Entry 1JLR (X-ray diffraction, 2.45 A resolution); this record covers chains A and C of the 4 polymer chains in the assembly.

Chain A (and C):
Name: Uracil Phosphoribosyltransferase
Organism: Toxoplasma gondii
Notes: EC 2.4.2.9; chain C of this document is another copy of the same molecule, construct and numbering; everything in this record applies to it too
Reference sequence: Q26998 (UPP_TOXGO); residue numbers follow UniProt; this construct covers 2-244
Amino-acid sequence (243 residues; numbered 2 to 244; the number before each row is that of its first residue):
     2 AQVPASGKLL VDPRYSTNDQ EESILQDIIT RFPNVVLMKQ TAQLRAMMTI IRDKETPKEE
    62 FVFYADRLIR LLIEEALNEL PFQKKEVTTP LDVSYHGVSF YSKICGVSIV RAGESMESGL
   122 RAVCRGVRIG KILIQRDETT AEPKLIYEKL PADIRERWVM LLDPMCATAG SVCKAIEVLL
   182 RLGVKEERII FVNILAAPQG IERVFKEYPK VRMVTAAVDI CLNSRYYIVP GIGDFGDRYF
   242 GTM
Not modelled in the structure: 2-9
Construct notes: conflict Q84 (Glu in Q26998), E157 (Asp in Q26998); engineered mutation V128 (Cys in Q26998)
Residues lining bound ligands:
  - GTP (guanosine-5'-triphosphate), molecule 1: Q44, Y65, R68
  - GTP, molecule 2: L78, L81, F101, S103, K104, I105, V124, C125, R129, R158
Curated features (UniProtKB/Swiss-Prot):
  - binding site (GTP): K59, R68, Y102 to I105, R129, R158
  - binding site (5-phospho-alpha-D-ribose 1-diphosphate): R112, R137, D164 to S172, D235
  - binding site (uracil): I229, G234 to F236
  - mutagenesis: K59 (K59A: GTP-induced enzymatic activation is reduced 4-fold), R68 (R68A: GTP-induced enzymatic activation is reduced 2-fold), K150 (K150A: GTP-induced enzymatic activation is reduced 4-fold), D235 (D235A/N: No enzymatic activity)
What the authors report for this chain:
  - binding site for GTP: K59, Y65, R68, L78, F101, K104, I105, C125, R129, R158
  - specificity-determining residues: R68
  - mutagenesis - K59A, K150A: abolished catalytic activity on GTP
  - mutagenesis - R68A: decreased catalytic activity on GTP
  - catalytic residues: D235 (proposed by the authors, not directly observed)
  - mutagenesis - D235A, D235N: abolished catalytic activity

Chain A / chain C interface:
Residue-residue contacts (125):
  R15(A) - L81(C)
  R15(A) - F83(C)
  R15(A) - K85(C)
  Y16(A) - K85(C)
  Y16(A) - V99(C)  hydrophobic
  S17(A) - K85(C)
  S17(A) - H97(C)
  N19(A) - Y96(C)
  N19(A) - H97(C)  hydrogen bond (side chain-backbone)
  T42(A) - N79(C)
  A43(A) - N79(C)
  A43(A) - F83(C)  hydrophobic
  A43(A) - V99(C)
  Q44(A) - E75(C)
  Q44(A) - L78(C)  hydrogen bond (side chain-backbone)
  Q44(A) - N79(C)
  Q44(A) - F83(C)
  Q44(A) - F101(C)
  R46(A) - Y96(C)  hydrogen bond
  R46(A) - H97(C)  hydrogen bond (side chain-backbone)
  R46(A) - G98(C)
  R46(A) - V99(C)
  A47(A) - V99(C)
  A47(A) - F101(C)  hydrophobic
  M49(A) - Y96(C)
  T50(A) - V88(C)
  T50(A) - Y96(C)
  T50(A) - G98(C)
  T50(A) - V99(C)  hydrogen bond (side chain-backbone)
  I51(A) - F101(C)  hydrophobic
  R53(A) - T89(C)
  R53(A) - T90(C)  hydrogen bond (backbone-side chain)
  R53(A) - P91(C)
  R53(A) - Y96(C)
  D54(A) - V88(C)
  D54(A) - T89(C)
  K55(A) - T89(C)  hydrogen bond (backbone-backbone)
  K55(A) - T90(C)
  K55(A) - P91(C)
  K55(A) - D93(C)  salt bridge
  E61(A) - R126(C)  salt bridge
  F64(A) - A123(C)
  F64(A) - V124(C)
  F64(A) - R126(C)
  Y65(A) - F101(C)  hydrophobic
  Y65(A) - R126(C)
  R68(A) - E75(C)  salt bridge
  R68(A) - L78(C)
  R68(A) - V124(C)  hydrogen bond (side chain-backbone)
  R71(A) - R71(C)
  L72(A) - E75(C)
  E75(A) - Q44(C)
  E75(A) - M48(C)
  E75(A) - R68(C)  salt bridge
  E75(A) - L72(C)
  L78(A) - Q44(C)  hydrogen bond (backbone-side chain)
  L78(A) - R68(C)
  N79(A) - R15(C)  hydrogen bond (backbone-side chain)
  N79(A) - T42(C)
  N79(A) - A43(C)
  N79(A) - Q44(C)
  L81(A) - R15(C)  hydrogen bond (backbone-side chain)
  F83(A) - R15(C)
  F83(A) - A43(C)  hydrophobic
  F83(A) - Q44(C)
  K85(A) - R15(C)
  K85(A) - S17(C)
  V88(A) - T50(C)
  V88(A) - D54(C)
  T89(A) - R53(C)
  T89(A) - D54(C)
  T89(A) - K55(C)  hydrogen bond (backbone-backbone)
  T90(A) - R53(C)
  T90(A) - K55(C)
  T90(A) - P231(C)  hydrogen bond (side chain-backbone)
  T90(A) - G232(C)  hydrogen bond (side chain-backbone)
  P91(A) - R53(C)
  P91(A) - K55(C)
  P91(A) - I233(C)
  P91(A) - G234(C)
  P91(A) - R239(C)
  L92(A) - Y228(C)  hydrophobic
  L92(A) - I229(C)
  L92(A) - V230(C)  hydrophobic
  L92(A) - P231(C)
  L92(A) - G232(C)
  D93(A) - K55(C)
  V94(A) - P231(C)
  S95(A) - P231(C)
  Y96(A) - N19(C)
  Y96(A) - R46(C)  hydrogen bond
  Y96(A) - M49(C)
  Y96(A) - T50(C)
  Y96(A) - R53(C)
  H97(A) - S17(C)
  H97(A) - N19(C)  hydrogen bond (backbone-side chain)
  H97(A) - R46(C)  hydrogen bond (backbone-side chain)
  G98(A) - T50(C)
  V99(A) - Y16(C)  hydrophobic
  V99(A) - A43(C)
  V99(A) - R46(C)
  V99(A) - A47(C)
  V99(A) - T50(C)  hydrogen bond (backbone-side chain)
  F101(A) - Q44(C)
  F101(A) - A47(C)  hydrophobic
  F101(A) - I51(C)  hydrophobic
  A123(A) - F64(C)
  V124(A) - F64(C)
  V124(A) - R68(C)
  R126(A) - E61(C)  salt bridge
  R126(A) - F64(C)
  N224(A) - L92(C)
  Y228(A) - L92(C)  hydrophobic
  I229(A) - L92(C)
  V230(A) - L92(C)  hydrophobic
  V230(A) - V94(C)  hydrophobic
  P231(A) - T90(C)  hydrogen bond (backbone-side chain)
  P231(A) - L92(C)
  P231(A) - V94(C)  hydrophobic
  P231(A) - Y96(C)  hydrophobic
  G232(A) - T90(C)  hydrogen bond (backbone-side chain)
  I233(A) - P91(C)
  G234(A) - P91(C)
  G234(A) - L92(C)
  R239(A) - P91(C)
Other interface residues (no listed pair), chain A (54 interface residues in all): D13, M48
Other interface residues (no listed pair), chain C (54 interface residues in all): Y65, P82, S95, N224

In short:
Chain A and chain C each contribute 54 residues to their interface; the contacts include 20 hydrogen bonds and
5 salt bridges. Among the polar pairs are K55(A)-D93(C), E61(A)-R126(C) and R68(A)-E75(C). From the paper: the
catalytic residue D235(A); K59A and K150A of chain A abolish catalytic activity on GTP; 5 substitutions were
tested in all.
Both chains are Uracil Phosphoribosyltransferase (Toxoplasma gondii). Entry 1JLR (Structure of the uracil
phosphoribosyltransferase GTP complex 2 mutant C128V) was determined by X-ray diffraction together with 1JLS
from the same study.
